Entry 6E11 (electron microscopy, 4.23 A resolution (low resolution: residue-level contacts below are approximate; hydrogen-bond / salt-bridge calls are withheld)); this record covers chains 4 and E of the 28 polymer chains in the assembly.

== Chain 4 ==
Name: Heat shock protein 101
From: Plasmodium falciparum (isolate 3D7)
Reference sequence: Q8IIJ8 (Q8IIJ8_PLAF7); residues 1-906 here = UniProt positions 1-906
Sequence (906 residues; numbered 1 to 906; the number before each row is that of its first residue):
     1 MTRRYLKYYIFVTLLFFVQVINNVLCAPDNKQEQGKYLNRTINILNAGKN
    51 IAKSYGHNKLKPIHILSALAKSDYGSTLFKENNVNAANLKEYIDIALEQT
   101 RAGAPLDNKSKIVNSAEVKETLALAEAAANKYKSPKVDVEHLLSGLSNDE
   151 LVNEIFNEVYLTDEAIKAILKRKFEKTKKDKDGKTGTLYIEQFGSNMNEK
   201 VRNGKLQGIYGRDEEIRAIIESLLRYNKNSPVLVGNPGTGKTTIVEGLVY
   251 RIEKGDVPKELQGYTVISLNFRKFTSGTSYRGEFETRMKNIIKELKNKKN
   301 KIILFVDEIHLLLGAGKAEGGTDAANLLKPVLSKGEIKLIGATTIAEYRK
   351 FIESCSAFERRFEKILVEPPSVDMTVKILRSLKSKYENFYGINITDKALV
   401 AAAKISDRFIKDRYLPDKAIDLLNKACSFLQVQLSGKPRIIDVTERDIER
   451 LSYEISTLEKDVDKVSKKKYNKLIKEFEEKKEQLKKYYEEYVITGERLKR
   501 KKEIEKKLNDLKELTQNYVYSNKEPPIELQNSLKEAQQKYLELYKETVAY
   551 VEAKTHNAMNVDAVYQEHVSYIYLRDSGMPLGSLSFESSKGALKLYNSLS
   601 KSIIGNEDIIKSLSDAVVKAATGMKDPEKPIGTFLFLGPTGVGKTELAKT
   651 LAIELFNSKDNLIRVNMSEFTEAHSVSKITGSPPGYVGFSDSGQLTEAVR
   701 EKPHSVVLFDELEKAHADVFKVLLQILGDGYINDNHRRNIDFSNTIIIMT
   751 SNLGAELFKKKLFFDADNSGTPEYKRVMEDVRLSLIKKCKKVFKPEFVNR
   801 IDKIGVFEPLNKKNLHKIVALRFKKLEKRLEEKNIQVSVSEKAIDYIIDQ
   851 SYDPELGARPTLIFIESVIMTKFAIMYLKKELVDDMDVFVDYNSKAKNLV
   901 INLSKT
Disordered / not traced: 1-187, 905-906
Ligand contacts:
  - ATP-gamma-S (AGS; phosphothiophosphoric acid-adenylate ester), molecule 1: Y210, P237, G238, T239, G240, K241, T242, T243, E308, I378, L382, D417, I420
  - ATP-gamma-S (AGS), molecule 2: S602, I603, I604, G605, G641, V642, G643, K644, T645, E646, E711, I818, R859, L862
From the paper describing this entry:
  - binding site for ATP-gamma-S: R361, R859

== Chain E ==
Name: Exported protein 2
From: Plasmodium falciparum (isolate 3D7)
Reference sequence: Q8IKC8 (Q8IKC8_PLAF7); residues 1-287 here = UniProt positions 1-287
Sequence (287 residues; each row starts with the number of its first residue):
     1 MKVSYIFSFFLLFFVYKNTNTVVCDNGYGDLAATSALTTVIKDPISLTIK
    51 DIYEHGVKNPFTKIIHKLKKFIRYRKVLRWSRMWWVLLVREIVGDNTIEK
   101 KTEKALREIWDQCTIAVYNNTLNAVESKPLLFLHGILNECRNNFATKLRQ
   151 DPSLIVAKIDQIIKSQIYRFWVSEPYLKIGRSHTLYTHITPDAVPQLPKE
   201 CTLKHLSSYMEEKLKSMESKKNIESGKYEFDVDSSETDSTKDDGKPDDDD
   251 DDDDNFDDDDNFDDDTVEEEDASGDLFKNEKKDENKE
Disordered / not traced: 1-26, 237-287
Disulfide bonds: C113-C140

== Interface between chain 4 and chain E ==
Pairs across the interface (15; chain 4 residue first):
  D780(4) - K215(E)
  R782(4) - I223(E)
  L783(4) - K215(E)
  L783(4) - E218(E)
  L783(4) - S219(E)
  K787(4) - E218(E)
  K790(4) - E218(E)
  K790(4) - K221(E)
  V798(4) - N222(E)
  I801(4) - N222(E)
  D802(4) - N222(E)
  K803(4) - I223(E)
  K803(4) - E224(E)
  K803(4) - S225(E)
  I804(4) - N222(E)
Interface residues without a listed pair, chain 4 (12 interface residues in all): E779, I786

== Summary ==
12 residues of chain 4 face 8 of chain E across their interface. Chain 4 binds ATP-gamma-S. From the paper: a
binding site for ATP-gamma-S at R361(4) and R859(4).
Chain 4 is Heat shock protein 101 and chain E is Exported protein 2, both from Plasmodium falciparum (isolate
3D7); the structure, PTEX Core Complex in the Resetting (Compact) State, was determined by electron microscopy
together with 6E10 from the same study.
